4QXB - chains A and B of the 3 polymer chains in the assembly; structure by X-ray diffraction, 1.60 A resolution.

Chain A:
Molecule: Lysine-specific demethylase 2A
Source organism: Mus musculus
Notes: EC 1.14.11.27
Reference sequence: F6YRW4 (F6YRW4_MOUSE); numbering as in UniProt (aligned over 36-364)
Chain sequence (329 residues; row label = number of the first residue in the row):
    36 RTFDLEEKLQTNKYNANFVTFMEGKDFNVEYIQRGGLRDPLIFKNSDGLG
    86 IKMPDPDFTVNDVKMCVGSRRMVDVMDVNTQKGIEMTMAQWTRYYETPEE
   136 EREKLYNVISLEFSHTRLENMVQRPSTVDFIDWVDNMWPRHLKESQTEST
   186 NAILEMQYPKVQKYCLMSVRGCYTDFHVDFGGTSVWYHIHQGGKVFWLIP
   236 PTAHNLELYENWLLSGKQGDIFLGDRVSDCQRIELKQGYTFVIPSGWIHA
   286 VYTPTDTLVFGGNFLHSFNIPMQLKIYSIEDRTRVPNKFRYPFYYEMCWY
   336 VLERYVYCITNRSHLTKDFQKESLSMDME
Metal / ion sites: Ni2+: H212, D214, H284 (together with N-oxalylglycine)
Small-molecule neighbours: N-oxalylglycine (OGA): N142, I144, L201, T209, H212, D214, V220, Y222, K229, I278, H284, V286
What the authors report for this chain:
  - Ni2+ coordination: H212, H284
  - mutagenesis - S145A, D214A, N298A: abolished catalytic activity with Histone H3.2
  - mutagenesis - N186A, Y199A (30%-40%), F215A (30%-40%), K323A/F324A: decreased catalytic activity with Histone H3.2

Chain B:
Molecule: Lysine-specific demethylase 2A
Source organism: Mus musculus
Notes: EC 1.14.11.27
Reference sequence: F6YRW4 (F6YRW4_MOUSE); residues 450-517 here = UniProt positions 450-517
Chain sequence (68 residues; numbered 450 to 517; the number before each row is that of its first residue):
   450 QVHLTHFELEGLRCLVDKLESLPLHKKCVPTGIEDEDALIADVKILLEEL
   500 ASSDPKLALTGVPIVQWP

Chain A / chain B interface:
Contacting residue pairs (90; chain A residue first):
  V64(A) - G510(B)
  V64(A) - V511(B)
  V64(A) - P512(B)
  E65(A) - L508(B)
  E65(A) - G510(B)
  Q68(A) - T454(B)
  Q68(A) - F456(B)
  Q68(A) - A507(B)  hydrogen bond (side chain-backbone)
  Q68(A) - L508(B)
  Q68(A) - T509(B)  hydrogen bond
  Q68(A) - G510(B)  hydrogen bond (side chain-backbone)
  Q68(A) - V511(B)  hydrogen bond (side chain-backbone)
  R69(A) - F456(B)
  R69(A) - L508(B)
  G70(A) - F456(B)
  G71(A) - F456(B)
  R73(A) - F456(B)
  F165(A) - P512(B)
  F165(A) - Q515(B)  hydrogen bond (backbone-side chain)
  D170(A) - W516(B)  hydrogen bond (backbone-side chain)
  N171(A) - V514(B)
  N171(A) - Q515(B)  hydrogen bond
  N171(A) - W516(B)
  M172(A) - V514(B)  hydrophobic
  W173(A) - W516(B)
  R175(A) - W516(B)
  S302(A) - E457(B)
  F303(A) - T454(B)
  F303(A) - F456(B)
  F303(A) - E457(B)
  I305(A) - G460(B)
  P306(A) - E459(B)
  P306(A) - G460(B)
  P306(A) - C463(B)  hydrophobic
  L309(A) - C463(B)
  L309(A) - K467(B)
  S313(A) - K467(B)
  Y330(A) - K467(B)
  Y330(A) - L468(B)  hydrophobic
  Y330(A) - L471(B)  hydrophobic
  Y330(A) - K475(B)
  Y330(A) - K476(B)
  Y330(A) - C477(B)  hydrophobic
  E331(A) - C477(B)
  E331(A) - P479(B)
  C333(A) - L464(B)  hydrophobic
  C333(A) - L468(B)  hydrophobic
  W334(A) - L468(B)  hydrophobic
  W334(A) - K476(B)  hydrogen bond (side chain-backbone)
  W334(A) - C477(B)
  W334(A) - V478(B)
  W334(A) - P479(B)
  W334(A) - E485(B)
  W334(A) - L488(B)  hydrophobic
  W334(A) - I489(B)  hydrophobic
  Y335(A) - P479(B)
  Y335(A) - T480(B)
  Y335(A) - G481(B)  hydrogen bond (side chain-backbone)
  L337(A) - L461(B)  hydrophobic
  L337(A) - L464(B)  hydrophobic
  L337(A) - L468(B)  hydrophobic
  L337(A) - L488(B)
  E338(A) - I482(B)
  E338(A) - L488(B)
  R339(A) - V514(B)
  R339(A) - Q515(B)  hydrogen bond (side chain-backbone)
  R339(A) - W516(B)
  Y340(A) - E457(B)  hydrogen bond
  Y340(A) - L461(B)  hydrophobic
  Y340(A) - V514(B)  hydrophobic
  V341(A) - V492(B)  hydrophobic
  C343(A) - I513(B)
  C343(A) - V514(B)  hydrophobic
  I344(A) - L495(B)  hydrophobic
  I344(A) - L499(B)  hydrophobic
  I344(A) - I513(B)  hydrophobic
  T345(A) - L495(B)
  R347(A) - D491(B)  salt bridge
  H349(A) - I482(B)
  H349(A) - E483(B)  hydrogen bond (backbone-backbone)
  H349(A) - A487(B)
  H349(A) - L488(B)
  H349(A) - D491(B)  salt bridge
  L350(A) - G481(B)
  L350(A) - I482(B)  hydrophobic
  T351(A) - G481(B)  hydrogen bond (backbone-backbone)
  T351(A) - E483(B)
  F354(A) - T480(B)
  F354(A) - G481(B)
  D362(A) - P517(B)
Other interface residues (no listed pair), chain A (41 interface residues in all): W168, V336, S358
Other interface residues (no listed pair), chain B (43 interface residues in all): V451, L453, V465, D484

Overview:
The interface between chain A and chain B involves 41 residues on one side and 43 on the other, with 13
hydrogen bonds and 2 salt bridges. Among the polar pairs are R347(A)-D491(B), H349(A)-D491(B) and
Q68(A)-A507(B). The paper reports that N186A, Y199A and F215A of chain A, among others, reduce catalytic
activity with Histone H3.2; Ni2+ coordination by H212(A) and H284(A); 7 substitutions were tested in all.
Chain A is Lysine-specific demethylase 2A and chain B is Lysine-specific demethylase 2A, both from Mus
musculus; the structure, crystal structure of histone demethylase KDM2A-H3K36ME3 with NOG, was determined by
X-ray diffraction together with 4QWN, 4QX7, 4QX8, 4QXC, 4QXH and 4TN7 from the same study.
